8CLE - chains D and E of the 6 polymer chains in the assembly; structure by X-ray diffraction, 3.20 A resolution.

== Chain D ==
Name: Tubulin beta-2B chain
Source organism: Bos taurus
UniProt: Q6B856 (TBB2B_BOVIN); the author numbering skips numbers that UniProt does not, so the offset changes along the chain: 1-42 = UniProt 1-42; 45-360 = UniProt 43-358; 369-441 = UniProt 359-431
Sequence (431 residues; row label = number of the first residue in the row; note: 10 numbers in that range are skipped by the numbering (no residue carries them; nothing is unmodelled there)):
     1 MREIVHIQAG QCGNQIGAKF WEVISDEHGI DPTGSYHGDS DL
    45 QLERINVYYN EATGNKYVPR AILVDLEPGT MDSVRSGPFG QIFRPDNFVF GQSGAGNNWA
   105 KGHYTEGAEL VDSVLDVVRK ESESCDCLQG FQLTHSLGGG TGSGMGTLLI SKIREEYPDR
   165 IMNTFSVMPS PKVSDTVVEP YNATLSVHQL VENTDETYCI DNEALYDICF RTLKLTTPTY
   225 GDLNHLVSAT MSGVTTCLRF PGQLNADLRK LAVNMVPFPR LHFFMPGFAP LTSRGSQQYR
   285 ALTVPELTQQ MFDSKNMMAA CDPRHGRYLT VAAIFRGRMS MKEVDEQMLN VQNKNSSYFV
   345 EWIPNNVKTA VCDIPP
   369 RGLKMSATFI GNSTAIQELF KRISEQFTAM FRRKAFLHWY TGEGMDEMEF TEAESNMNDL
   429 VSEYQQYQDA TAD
Not modelled in the structure: 277-283
Small-molecule neighbours: GDP (guanosine-5'-diphosphate): G10, Q11, C12, Q15, I16, D69, N101, S140, G142, G143, G144, T145, G146, S147, V171, P173, V177, S178, E183, N206, Y224, L227, N228, V231
Swiss-Prot annotation at these positions:
  - motif: M1 to I4 (MREI motif)
  - binding site (GTP): Q11, E71, S140, G144, T145, G146, N206, N228
  - binding site (Mg(2+)): E71
  - modified residue: S40 (Phosphoserine), T57 (Phosphothreonine), K60 (N6-acetyllysine), S174 (Phosphoserine), T287 (Phosphothreonine), T292 (Phosphothreonine), R320 (Omega-N-methylarginine)
  - cross-link (Glycyl lysine isopeptide (Lys-Gly)): K60 (interchain with G-Cter in ubiquitin), K326 (interchain with G-Cter in ubiquitin)

== Chain E ==
Name: Stathmin-4
Source organism: synthetic construct
Sequence (120 residues; each row starts with the number of its first residue; note: 15 numbers in that range are skipped by the numbering (no residue carries them; nothing is unmodelled there)):
     6 MEVIELNKCT SGQSFEVILK PPS
    44 DPSLEEIQKK LEAAEERRKY QEAELLKHLA EKREHEREVI QKAIEENNNF IKMAKEKLAQ
   104 KMESNKENRE AHLAAMLERL QEKDKHAEEV RKNKELK

== How chain D and chain E interact ==
Residue-residue contacts (21; chain D residue first):
  Y108(D) - H129(E)  hydrogen bond
  Y108(D) - A130(E)  hydrophobic
  Y108(D) - V133(E)  hydrophobic
  Y108(D) - R134(E)  hydrogen bond (backbone-side chain)
  T109(D) - K137(E)
  A112(D) - R134(E)
  S155(D) - L123(E)
  K156(D) - D127(E)  salt bridge
  R158(D) - L123(E)
  E159(D) - L123(E)
  E159(D) - Q124(E)
  E159(D) - D127(E)
  P162(D) - M119(E)  hydrophobic
  P162(D) - L120(E)  hydrophobic
  N197(D) - L123(E)
  E411(D) - V133(E)
  E411(D) - K137(E)  salt bridge
  G412(D) - V133(E)
  G412(D) - N136(E)
  D414(D) - H129(E)  salt bridge
  E417(D) - H129(E)  salt bridge
Other interface residues (no listed pair), chain D (16 interface residues in all): D163, G410, M413
Other interface residues (no listed pair), chain E (13 interface residues in all): R112, L116

== Summary ==
16 residues of chain D face 13 of chain E across their interface; the contacts include 2 hydrogen bonds and 4
salt bridges. Polar pairs include K156(D)-D127(E), E411(D)-K137(E) and D414(D)-H129(E). Chain D binds GDP.
Chain D is Tubulin beta-2B chain (Bos taurus) and chain E is Stathmin-4 (synthetic construct); the structure,
Vinblastine bound to tubulin (T2R-TTL) complex, was determined by X-ray diffraction together with 8CL9, 8CLB,
8CLC, 8CLD, 8CLF, 8CLG and 8CLH from the same study.
